Entry 8FVM (X-ray diffraction, 2.85 A resolution); this record covers chains A and B of the 3 polymer chains in the assembly.

# Chain A
Molecule: Proprotein convertase subtilisin/kexin type 9
Organism: Homo sapiens
Notes: EC 3.4.21.-
UniProt: Q8NBP7 (PCSK9_HUMAN); residue numbers follow UniProt; this construct covers 1-152
Chain sequence (152 residues; each row starts with the number of its first residue):
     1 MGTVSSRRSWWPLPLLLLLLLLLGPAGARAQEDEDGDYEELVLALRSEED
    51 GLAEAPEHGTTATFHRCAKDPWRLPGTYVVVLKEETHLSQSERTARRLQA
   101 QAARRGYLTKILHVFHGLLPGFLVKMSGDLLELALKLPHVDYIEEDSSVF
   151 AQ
Disordered / not traced: 1-60

# Chain B
Molecule: Proprotein convertase subtilisin/kexin type 9
Organism: Homo sapiens
Notes: EC 3.4.21.-
UniProt: Q8NBP7 (PCSK9_HUMAN); residues 153-692 here = UniProt positions 153-692
Chain sequence (540 residues; row label = number of the first residue in the row):
   153 SIPWNLERITPPRYRADEYQPPDGGSLVEVYLLDTSIQSDHREIEGRVMV
   203 TDFENVPEEDGTRFHRQASKCDSHGTHLAGVVSGRDAGVAKGASMRSLRV
   253 LNCQGKGTVSGTLIGLEFIRKSQLVQPVGPLVVLLPLAGGYSRVLNAACQ
   303 RLARAGVVLVTAAGNFRDDACLYSPASAPEVITVGATNAQDQPVTLGTLG
   353 TNFGRCVDLFAPGEDIIGASSDCSTCFVSQSGTSQAAAHVAGIAAMMLSA
   403 EPELTLAELRQRLIHFSAKDVINEAWFPEDQRVLTPNLVAALPPSTHGAG
   453 WQLFCRTVWSAHSGPTRMATAIARCAPDEELLSCSSFSRSGKRRGERMEA
   503 QGGKLVCRAHNAFGGEGVYAIARCCLLPQANCSVHTAPPAEASMGTRVHC
   553 HQQGHVLTGCSSHWEVEDLGTHKPPVLRPRGQPNQCVGHREASIHASCCH
   603 APGLECKVKEHGIPAPQEQVTVACEEGWTLTGCSALPGTSHVLGAYAVDN
   653 TCVVRSRDVSTTGSTSEEAVTAVAICCRSRHLAQASQELQ
Disordered / not traced: 168-177, 213-219, 448-451, 543-546, 571-583, 616-618, 640-641, 660-670, 683-692
Disulfides: C223-C255, C323-C358, C375-C378, C457-C527, C477-C526, C486-C509, C552-C600, C562-C588, C608-C679, C626-C678, C635-C654
Sequence notes: variant I474 (Val in Q8NBP7), E670 (Gly in Q8NBP7)
Ion coordination: Ca2+: A330, V333, T335, D360

# Chain A / chain B interface
Pairs across the interface (62):
  T63(A) with R295(B), hydrogen bond
  H65(A) with R295(B), hydrogen bond
  K69(A) with Y325(B), hydrogen bond
  W72(A) with G291(B); G292(B); F318(B), hydrophobic
  L74(A) with T260(B)
  V79(A) with L265(B), hydrophobic
  V81(A) with V296(B), hydrophobic
  E84(A) with R303(B), salt bridge
  H113(A) with I266(B); E269(B), salt bridge
  F115(A) with L265(B), hydrophobic; I266(B), hydrophobic; E269(B)
  H116(A) with E269(B), hydrogen bond (backbone-side chain); K273(B), hydrogen bond
  L118(A) with L268(B); E269(B); R272(B); R303(B); L304(B), hydrophobic
  L119(A) with V296(B), hydrophobic
  L123(A) with S262(B)
  Y142(A) with R295(B); V296(B); A299(B)
  E144(A) with S294(B), hydrogen bond; R295(B), hydrogen bond (side chain-backbone); V296(B), hydrogen bond (side chain-backbone)
  D146(A) with T260(B); V261(B), hydrogen bond (side chain-backbone); S262(B), hydrogen bond
  S147(A) with T260(B); V261(B), hydrogen bond (backbone-backbone)
  S148(A) with G259(B); G291(B)
  V149(A) with K258(B); G259(B), hydrogen bond (backbone-backbone); T260(B); T264(B); L289(B), hydrophobic; A290(B)
  F150(A) with G257(B); K258(B); L289(B); A290(B), hydrogen bond (backbone-backbone)
  A151(A) with H226(B); L253(B), hydrophobic; G257(B), hydrogen bond (backbone-backbone); P288(B)
  Q152(A) with H226(B), hydrogen bond (backbone-side chain); P288(B), hydrogen bond (backbone-backbone); L289(B); A290(B); A314(B); G316(B); N317(B), hydrogen bond (side chain-backbone); F318(B); G384(B); T385(B), hydrogen bond (backbone-backbone); S386(B), hydrogen bond (backbone-side chain)
Other interface residues (no listed pair), chain A (26 interface residues in all): C67, V114, G117
Other interface residues (no listed pair), chain B (37 interface residues in all): A300, D320, Q387

# In short
26 residues of chain A face 37 of chain B across their interface, with 19 hydrogen bonds and 2 salt bridges.
Among the polar pairs are E84(A)-R303(B), H113(A)-E269(B) and T63(A)-R295(B). A330(B), V333(B), T335(B) and
D360(B) form the Ca2+ site.
Chain A is Proprotein convertase subtilisin/kexin type 9 and chain B is Proprotein convertase subtilisin/kexin
type 9, both from Homo sapiens; the structure, PCSK9 in complex with an inhibitor, was determined by X-ray
diffraction together with 8FPO, 8FPQ, 8FVL, 8FVN, 8FVO, 8FVP and 8FVQ from the same study.
